Entry 6X6U (X-ray diffraction, 1.94 A resolution); this record covers chains B and C of the 4 polymer chains in the assembly.

[Chain B]
Molecule: Oxidoreductase, Fe-S subunit
Source organism: Pyrococcus furiosus COM1
UniProt: I6U881 (I6U881_9EURY); numbering as in UniProt (aligned over 1-173)
Amino-acid sequence (173 residues; each row starts with the number of its first residue):
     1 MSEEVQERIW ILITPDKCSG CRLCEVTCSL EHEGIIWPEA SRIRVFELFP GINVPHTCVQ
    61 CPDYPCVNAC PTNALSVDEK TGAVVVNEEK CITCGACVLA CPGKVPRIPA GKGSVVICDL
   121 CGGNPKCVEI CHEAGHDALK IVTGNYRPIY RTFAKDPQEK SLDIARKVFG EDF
Not modelled in the structure: 1-6
Ion coordination: 4Fe-4S cluster Fe site 1: Cys-18, Cys-21, Cys-24, Cys-131; 4Fe-4S cluster Fe site 2: Cys-28, Cys-118, Cys-121, Cys-127; 4Fe-4S cluster Fe site 3: Cys-58, Cys-61, Cys-66, Cys-101; 4Fe-4S cluster Fe site 4: Cys-70, Cys-91, Cys-94, Cys-97
Ligand contacts:
  - 4Fe-4S cluster (SF4), molecule 1: Ile-11, Cys-28, His-32, Arg-42, Ile-43, Thr-57, Cys-118, Asp-119, Leu-120, Cys-121, Pro-125, Lys-126, Cys-127
  - 4Fe-4S cluster (SF4), molecule 2: Lys-17, Cys-18, Ser-19, Gly-20, Cys-21, Arg-22, Leu-23, Cys-24, Val-45, Pro-55, Cys-131, His-136, Ala-138, Leu-139
  - 4Fe-4S cluster (SF4), molecule 3: Cys-58, Val-59, Gln-60, Cys-61, Tyr-64, Pro-65, Cys-66, Val-84, Cys-101, Pro-102, Val-105, Pro-106, Ile-117, Ala-154
  - 4Fe-4S cluster (SF4), molecule 4: Cys-70, Pro-71, Thr-72, Ala-74, Leu-75, Cys-91, Ile-92, Thr-93, Cys-94, Gly-95, Ala-96, Cys-97, Ile-108, Val-115

[Chain C]
Molecule: Formaldehyde:ferredoxin oxidoreductase wor5
Source organism: Pyrococcus furiosus COM1
UniProt: I6V2C3 (I6V2C3_9EURY); residues 1-623 here = UniProt positions 1-623
Amino-acid sequence (623 residues; each row starts with the number of its first residue):
     1 MYAYNGKLLD VDLTREKVKE VELSEDVLKK FYGGRGLGTY ILWKELGEKW EKVDPLGEEN
    61 LLLILTGPLT GYYPGMKTSI VSKSPESNGV VGSVLSSELG LELKAAGYDG IIIRGKAKSP
   121 VYLFIHNDTV EIRDATKYWG MGGIELYKTL LKEVHEEIRK KEKLKGVPKE PAMIYIGKGG
   181 ENKVRFAAIM TKLMHAAGYG GYGAVMGSKN LKAVIAKGSG PLPEVYDKEK MKVLLREFWK
   241 ELFSMTTFRE WGTGAGGYSV GHDRSSEPIR NWQEEYHDNE EISVVNFENR TWIKKYWADY
   301 GCPVNCMKIS YLRYGPYKGS ISDAPDYELQ AYMGTNLGIF EPEKIVYLSY LVDELGLDGI
   361 NTGNILGFAA ELYQRGILTK EDLGFELNWG DEKAFAKLLH LIVEKEGIGK ILAEGTYRAA
   421 LKISEIKGID VTKYAVHVKG IAVGAHGIRS ELDYTKDISY AVSVQGGDHT STAALPAKGY
   481 TGELVEAFYD SAVICNFVTK PGFEKIIEFG NALSGFNITP EQWLNEIGLR IIHLQRILLL
   541 LGGPDVYWDP RKDDDNPPRF YEPLPSGPVK GKAPNREDIK AKVKQYYEEI GYDEHGIPKE
   601 EVLEELGIGE AKREVKRIKK RLN
Ion coordination: tungstopterin cofactor Mg: Val-94, Ala-196 (together with 2-aminoethanesulfonic acid); Mg2+ site 1: Met-194, Asp-323, Asp-326 (together with tungstopterin cofactor); 4Fe-4S cluster Fe: Asp-299, Cys-302, Cys-306, Cys-495; Mg2+ site 2: Thr-470 (together with tungstopterin cofactor)
Ligand contacts:
  - tungstopterin cofactor: Lys-77, Ser-93, Val-94, Leu-95, Ser-96, Met-190, Met-194, His-195, Ala-196, Ala-197, Gly-198, Tyr-199, Asp-323, Asp-326, Glu-328, Leu-329, Val-352, Asp-353, Leu-357, Asp-358, Gly-359, Ile-360, His-469, Thr-470, Glu-486, Tyr-489, Asp-490, Ile-494, Cys-495, Asn-496, Phe-497
  - 4Fe-4S cluster (SF4): Gly-75, Met-76, Lys-77, Ser-96, Trp-297, Ala-298, Asp-299, Cys-302, Val-304, Asn-305, Cys-306, Met-307, Cys-495, Phe-497, Val-498
  - 2-aminoethanesulfonic acid (TAU): Thr-253, Tyr-327, Glu-328, His-446, His-469, Thr-470, Phe-497
What the authors report for this chain:
  - binding site for 2-aminoethanesulfonic acid: Glu-328, His-446, His-469
  - catalytic residues: Glu-328, His-446, Asp-453, His-469 (proposed by the authors, not directly observed)
  - catalytic residues: Tyr-327 (by similarity / conservation)

[Chain B / chain C interface]
Contacting residue pairs (47):
  Trp-10(B) / Trp-251(C)  hydrophobic
  Leu-12(B) / Glu-250(C)
  Leu-12(B) / Trp-251(C)  hydrophobic
  Thr-14(B) / Glu-250(C)
  Thr-14(B) / Glu-288(C)
  Thr-14(B) / Lys-295(C)  hydrogen bond
  Thr-14(B) / Tyr-296(C)
  Pro-15(B) / Glu-288(C)
  Pro-15(B) / Asn-289(C)
  Lys-17(B) / Tyr-296(C)  hydrogen bond
  Lys-140(B) / Thr-246(C)
  Lys-140(B) / Glu-250(C)  salt bridge
  Ile-141(B) / Thr-246(C)
  Val-142(B) / Thr-246(C)
  Val-142(B) / Thr-247(C)
  Arg-147(B) / Thr-247(C)  hydrogen bond
  Pro-148(B) / Asp-263(C)
  Ile-149(B) / Trp-251(C)  hydrophobic
  Ile-149(B) / Ala-255(C)  hydrophobic
  Ile-149(B) / Tyr-258(C)  hydrophobic
  Ile-149(B) / Ser-259(C)
  Ile-149(B) / Ser-283(C)
  Tyr-150(B) / Thr-247(C)
  Tyr-150(B) / Trp-251(C)  hydrophobic
  Thr-152(B) / Tyr-258(C)
  Thr-152(B) / Ser-283(C)  hydrogen bond
  Thr-152(B) / Val-285(C)
  Phe-153(B) / Trp-251(C)  hydrophobic
  Phe-153(B) / Val-284(C)  hydrophobic
  Phe-153(B) / Val-285(C)  hydrophobic
  Lys-155(B) / Asn-286(C)  hydrogen bond
  Lys-160(B) / Asn-289(C)
  Asp-163(B) / Asn-289(C)
  Asp-163(B) / Arg-290(C)  salt bridge
  Ile-164(B) / Asn-289(C)
  Arg-166(B) / Tyr-314(C)
  Lys-167(B) / Glu-288(C)  hydrogen bond (side chain-backbone)
  Lys-167(B) / Asn-289(C)
  Lys-167(B) / Arg-290(C)
  Lys-167(B) / Thr-291(C)
  Lys-167(B) / Trp-292(C)  hydrogen bond (side chain-backbone)
  Lys-167(B) / Arg-313(C)  hydrogen bond (backbone-side chain)
  Val-168(B) / Arg-313(C)
  Gly-170(B) / Arg-313(C)
  Glu-171(B) / Arg-313(C)
  Glu-171(B) / Tyr-314(C)
  Glu-171(B) / Gly-315(C)  hydrogen bond (side chain-backbone)
Also at the interface, not in a pair above, chain B (26 interface residues in all): Ile-13, Asp-16, Arg-151
Also at the interface, not in a pair above, chain C (25 interface residues in all): His-262, Glu-280, Ile-293

[In short]
26 residues of chain B and 25 residues of chain C are in contact, with 9 hydrogen bonds and 2 salt bridges.
Among the polar pairs are Lys-140(B)/Glu-250(C), Asp-163(B)/Arg-290(C) and Thr-14(B)/Lys-295(C). From the
paper: catalytic residues Glu-328(C), His-446(C) and Asp-453(C) among others; a binding site for
2-aminoethanesulfonic acid at Glu-328(C), His-446(C) and His-469(C).
Here chain B is Oxidoreductase, Fe-S subunit and chain C is Formaldehyde:ferredoxin oxidoreductase wor5, both
from Pyrococcus furiosus COM1. Entry 6X6U (WOR5 from Pyrococcus furiosus, taurine-bound) was determined by
X-ray diffraction (same publication as 6X1O).
